Entry 8SW3 (electron microscopy, 2.80 A resolution); this record covers chains A and H of the 18 polymer chains in the assembly.

Chain A:
Molecule: BG505 GT1.1 SOSIP gp120
Organism: Human immunodeficiency virus 1
Notes: engineered mutation(s): E64K, K169R, Y173H, S174A, R178K, V181I, Q183P, G188N, N189T, E190S, S199A, E275K, N276D, T278R, A316W, N386D, N462D, G471S, A501C
Amino-acid sequence (509 residues; each row starts with the number of its first residue; note: 11 numbers in that range are skipped by the numbering (no residue carries them; nothing is unmodelled there); numbers below 1 keep their minus sign (Met-4 is residue -4)):
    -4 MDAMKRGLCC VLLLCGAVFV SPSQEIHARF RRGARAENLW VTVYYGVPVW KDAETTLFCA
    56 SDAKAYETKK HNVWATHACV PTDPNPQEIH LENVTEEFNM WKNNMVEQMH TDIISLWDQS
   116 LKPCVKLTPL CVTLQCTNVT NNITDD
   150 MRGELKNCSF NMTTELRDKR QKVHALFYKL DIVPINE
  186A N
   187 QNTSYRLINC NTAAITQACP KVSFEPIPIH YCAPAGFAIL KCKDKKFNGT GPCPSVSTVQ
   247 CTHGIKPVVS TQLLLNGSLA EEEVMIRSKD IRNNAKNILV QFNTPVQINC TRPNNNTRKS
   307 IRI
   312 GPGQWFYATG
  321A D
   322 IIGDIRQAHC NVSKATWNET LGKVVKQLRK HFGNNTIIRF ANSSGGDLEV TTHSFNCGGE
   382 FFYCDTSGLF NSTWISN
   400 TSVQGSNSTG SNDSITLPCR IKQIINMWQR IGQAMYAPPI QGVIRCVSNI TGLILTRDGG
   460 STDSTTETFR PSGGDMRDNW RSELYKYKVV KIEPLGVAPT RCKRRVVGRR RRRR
Disordered / not traced: -4 to 32, 58-65, 400-411, 460-463, 505-513
Disulfides: Cys54-Cys74, Cys119-Cys205, Cys126-Cys196, Cys131-Cys157, Cys218-Cys247, Cys228-Cys239, Cys296-Cys331, Cys378-Cys445, Cys385-Cys418
Glycans and other covalent adducts: N-acetylglucosamine (NAG) linked to Asn88, Asn133, Asn156, Asn160, Asn234, Asn262, Asn295, Asn301, Asn332, Asn339, Asn363, Asn392, Asn448
From the paper describing this entry:
  - mutagenesis - N279A/D368R: abolished binding to VRC01-class Abs

Chain H:
Molecule: 12C11 heavy chain variable region
Amino-acid sequence (130 residues; each row starts with the number of its first residue; a row labelled like 82A-82C holds insertion residues (82A, then the next letters in order)):
     1 QVQLQESGPG LVKPSETLSL TCAVSGNPVT AGFDW
   35A T
    36 WIRQSPGKGL EWIGHIY
   52A G
    53 ASGSTNYNPS LESRVTISRD ASRNQFSLKL
82A-82C TTV
    83 TAADTAVYYC ARRGGDHR
100A-100L YSRMLTFTFTNF
   101 DFWGQGVLVT VSS
Disordered / not traced: 113
Disulfides: Cys22-Cys92

How chain A and chain H interact:
Residue-residue contacts (45; chain A residue first):
  Lys178(A) - Tyr100A(H)
  Leu179(A) - Arg100(H)
  Val182(A) - Leu100E(H)  hydrophobic
  Ile194(A) - Ser100B(H)
  Ile194(A) - Met100D(H)  hydrophobic
  Ile194(A) - Leu100E(H)  hydrophobic
  Asn195(A) - Met100D(H)
  Thr198(A) - Met100D(H)
  Asn279(A) - Ser74(H)
  Asn280(A) - Thr30(H)
  Asn280(A) - Ala73(H)
  Asn280(A) - Ser74(H)  hydrogen bond (backbone-side chain)
  Ala281(A) - Ala73(H)
  Ser365(A) - Asn27(H)
  Ser365(A) - Pro28(H)
  Ser365(A) - Ala31(H)
  Ser365(A) - Phe33(H)
  Gly366(A) - Gly32(H)  hydrogen bond (backbone-backbone)
  Gly366(A) - Phe33(H)
  Gly367(A) - Gly32(H)
  Gly367(A) - Phe33(H)
  Gly367(A) - Gly96(H)
  Gly367(A) - Gly97(H)
  Gly367(A) - Asp98(H)  hydrogen bond (backbone-backbone)
  Gly367(A) - His99(H)
  Asp368(A) - Tyr52(H)  hydrogen bond
  Asp368(A) - Asp98(H)
  Asp368(A) - His99(H)
  Asp368(A) - Tyr100A(H)
  Asp368(A) - Arg100C(H)
  Asp368(A) - Thr100F(H)
  Leu369(A) - His99(H)  hydrogen bond (backbone-backbone)
  Leu369(A) - Tyr100A(H)  hydrogen bond (backbone-backbone)
  Glu370(A) - Ser100B(H)  hydrogen bond
  Glu370(A) - Arg100C(H)  hydrogen bond (side chain-backbone)
  Val371(A) - Gly32(H)
  Val371(A) - Tyr52(H)
  Val371(A) - Ala53(H)  hydrophobic
  Thr372(A) - His99(H)
  Arg419(A) - Arg100(H)
  Lys421(A) - Ser100B(H)  hydrogen bond
  Thr455(A) - Thr30(H)
  Asp457(A) - Pro28(H)
  Gly459(A) - Asn76(H)
  Arg469(A) - Pro28(H)
Interface residues without a listed pair, chain A (27 interface residues in all): Arg278, Asn425, Gln428, Gly458
Interface residues without a listed pair, chain H (24 interface residues in all): Arg71, Arg75
From the paper, about this interface:
  - epitope / paratope residues, chain A: Val182(A), Ile194(A), Arg278(A), Asn279(A), Asn280(A), Ala281(A), Ser365(A), Asp368(A), Glu370(A), Arg419(A), Arg456(A)
  - epitope / paratope residues, chain H: Tyr100A(H), Met100D(H), Leu100E(H)

Overview:
27 residues of chain A and 24 residues of chain H are in contact; the contacts include 9 hydrogen bonds. Polar
contacts include Asn280(A)-Ser74(H), Asp368(A)-Tyr52(H) and Glu370(A)-Arg100C(H). The paper reports that
N279A/D368R of chain A abolish binding to VRC01-class Abs; epitope/paratope residues Val182(A), Ile194(A) and
Tyr100A(H) among others.
Here chain A is BG505 GT1.1 SOSIP gp120 (Human immunodeficiency virus 1) and chain H is 12C11 heavy chain
variable region. Entry 8SW3 (BG505 GT1.1 SOSIP in complex with NHP Fabs 12C11 and RM20A3) was determined by
electron microscopy together with 8D01 and 8D0Y from the same study.
